Entry 5AL9 (X-ray diffraction, 1.37 A resolution); this record covers chain A.

Chain A:
Protein: Ascorbate peroxidase
From: Leishmania major
Notes: EC 1.11.1.5; fragment: c-terminal catalytic domain, residues 35-303
Reference sequence: Q4Q3K2 (Q4Q3K2_LEIMA); residues 35-303 here = UniProt positions 35-303
Sequence (270 residues; numbered 34 to 303; the number before each row is that of its first residue):
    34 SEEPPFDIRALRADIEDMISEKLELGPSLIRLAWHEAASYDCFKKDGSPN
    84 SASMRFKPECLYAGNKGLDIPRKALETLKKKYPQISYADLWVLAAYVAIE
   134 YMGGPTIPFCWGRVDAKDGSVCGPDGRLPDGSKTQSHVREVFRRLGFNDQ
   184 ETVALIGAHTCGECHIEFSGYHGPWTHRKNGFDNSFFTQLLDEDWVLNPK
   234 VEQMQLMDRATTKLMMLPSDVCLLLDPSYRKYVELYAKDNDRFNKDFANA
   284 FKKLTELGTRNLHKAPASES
Unresolved in the structure: 301-303
Sequence notes: expression tag (34); engineered mutation Arg211 (Asp in Q4Q3K2)
Bound ions: Ca2+: Glu69, Ser72, Glu92; heme Fe near His192 (its only coordinating residue here); K+: Thr193, Thr209, Arg211, Gly214
Ligand contacts: heme (HEM): Pro60, Ser61, Ile63, Arg64, Trp67, Pro162, Asp163, Gly164, Val171, Phe175, Leu188, Ile189, Ala191, His192, Cys194, Gly195, Glu196, Cys197, His198, Phe201, Ser202, Tyr204, Trp208, Leu250, Ser252, Phe280, Phe284
What the authors report for this chain:
  - mutagenesis - D211R: decreased catalytic activity on LmCytc
  - mutagenesis - D211R (1.5 x 105 M-1 s-1): decreased binding to LmCytc(WT)
  - mutagenesis - D211R: unchanged binding to K+
  - catalytic residues: His68, Trp208 (proposed by the authors, not directly observed)

In short:
Bound to chain A: heme. The Ca2+ site is built by Glu69, Ser72 and Glu92. Thr193, Thr209, Arg211 and Gly214
form the K+ site. From the paper: catalytic residues His68 and Trp208; D211R reduces catalytic activity on
LmCytc.
Chain A is Ascorbate peroxidase (Leishmania major); the structure, Structure of Leishmania major peroxidase
D211R mutant (high res), was determined by X-ray diffraction, deposited together with 5ALA.
